PDB entry 9FO5 | electron microscopy, 2.69 A resolution | chains C and D of the 4 polymer chains in the assembly

# Chain C
Name: Capsid protein VP3
Source organism: Human coxsackievirus A9 (strain Griggs)
UniProt: P21404 (POLG_CXA9); residues 1-238 here correspond to UniProt positions 331-568 (UniProt number = residue number + 330)
Sequence (238 residues; row label = number of the first residue in the row):
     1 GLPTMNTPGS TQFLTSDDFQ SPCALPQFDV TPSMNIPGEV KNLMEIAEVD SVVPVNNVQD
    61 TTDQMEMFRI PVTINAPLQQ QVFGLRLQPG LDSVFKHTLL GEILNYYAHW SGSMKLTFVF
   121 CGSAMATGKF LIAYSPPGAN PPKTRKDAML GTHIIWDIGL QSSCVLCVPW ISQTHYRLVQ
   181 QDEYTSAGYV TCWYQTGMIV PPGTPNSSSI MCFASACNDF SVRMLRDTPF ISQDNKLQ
Disordered / not traced: 1, 238
UniProt features mapped onto this chain:
  - region: K236 to Q238 (Amphipathic alpha-helix)

# Chain D
Name: Capsid protein VP4
Source organism: Human coxsackievirus A9 (strain Griggs)
UniProt: P21404 (POLG_CXA9); residue numbers follow UniProt; this construct covers 2-69
Sequence (68 residues; row label = number of the first residue in the row):
     2 GAQVSTQKTG AHETSLSAAG NSIIHYTNIN YYKDAASNSA NRQDFTQDPS KFTEPVKDVM
    62 IKSLPALN
Disordered / not traced: 11, 15-24, 69
UniProt features mapped onto this chain:
  - site: N69 (Cleavage)
  - lipidation: G2 (N-myristoyl glycine)

# How chain C and chain D interact
Residue-residue contacts - 27 pairs, chain C then chain D:
  D18(C) - A41(D)
  D18(C) - R43(D)  salt bridge
  Q20(C) - I30(D)  hydrogen bond (side chain-backbone)
  Q20(C) - N31(D)
  Q20(C) - Y32(D)  hydrogen bond (side chain-backbone)
  Q20(C) - Y33(D)
  Q20(C) - S38(D)
  S21(C) - S38(D)  hydrogen bond (backbone-side chain)
  P22(C) - Y33(D)  hydrophobic
  P22(C) - S38(D)
  C23(C) - D35(D)
  C23(C) - S38(D)
  P26(C) - D35(D)
  Q27(C) - D35(D)  hydrogen bond (backbone-side chain)
  G38(C) - F53(D)
  E39(C) - K52(D)
  E39(C) - F53(D)
  K41(C) - D45(D)  salt bridge
  K41(C) - T47(D)
  E45(C) - Q48(D)
  E45(C) - D49(D)  hydrogen bond (side chain-backbone)
  E45(C) - P50(D)
  E45(C) - F53(D)
  V49(C) - F53(D)  hydrophobic
  Q161(C) - P66(D)
  Q161(C) - A67(D)
  Q161(C) - L68(D)
Other interface residues (no listed pair), chain C (17 interface residues in all): L25, V40, N42, E48
Other interface residues (no listed pair), chain D (23 interface residues in all): N29, K34, A37, S40, T54

# In short
17 residues of chain C face 23 of chain D across their interface, with 5 hydrogen bonds and 2 salt bridges.
Polar contacts include D18(C)-R43(D), K41(C)-D45(D) and Q20(C)-I30(D).
Chain C is Capsid protein VP3 and chain D is Capsid protein VP4, both from Human coxsackievirus A9 (strain
Griggs); the structure, Coxsackievirus A9 bound with compound 19 (CL313), was determined by electron
microscopy, deposited together with 8S7J, 9EXI, 9FA9, 9FCZ, 9FGN, 9FO2 and 9FP5.
